Entry 6A66 (X-ray diffraction, 1.40 A resolution); this record covers chain A.

== Chain A ==
Protein: Galactoside-binding soluble lectin 13
Source organism: Homo sapiens
UniProtKB: Q9UHV8 (PP13_HUMAN); residues 2-139 here = UniProt positions 2-139
Chain sequence (142 residues; numbered -2 to 139; the number before each row is that of its first residue; numbers below 1 keep their minus sign (Gly-2 is residue -2)):
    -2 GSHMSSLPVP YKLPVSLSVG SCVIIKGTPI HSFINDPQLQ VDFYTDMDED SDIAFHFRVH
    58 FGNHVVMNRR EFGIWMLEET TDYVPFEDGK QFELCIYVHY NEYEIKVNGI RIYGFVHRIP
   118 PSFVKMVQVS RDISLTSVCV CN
Unresolved in the structure: -2 to 1
Disulfides: Cys136-Cys138
Sequence notes: expression tag (-2 to 1); engineered mutation His53 (Arg in Q9UHV8)
From the paper describing this entry:
  - binding site for 2-amino-2-hydroxymethyl-propane-1,3-diol: Arg55
  - mutagenesis - R53H: abolished binding to lactose

== Overview ==
The paper reports a binding site for 2-amino-2-hydroxymethyl-propane-1,3-diol at Arg55; R53H abolishes binding
to lactose.
Chain A is Galactoside-binding soluble lectin 13 (Homo sapiens); the structure, Placental protein
13/galectin-13 variant R53H with Tris, was determined by X-ray diffraction together with 6A62, 6A63, 6A64 and
6A65 from the same study.
